1G21 - chains G and H of the 8 polymer chains in the assembly; structure by X-ray diffraction, 3.00 A resolution.

== Chain G (and H) ==
Name: Nitrogenase iron protein
Source organism: Azotobacter vinelandii
Notes: EC 1.18.6.1; chain H of this document is another copy of the same molecule, construct and numbering; everything in this record applies to it too
UniProt: P00459 (NIFH1_AZOVI); aligned to UniProt positions 1-288 over residues 1-289 (the alignment contains insertions or deletions, so no single offset holds)
Amino-acid sequence (289 residues; each row starts with the number of its first residue; note: 1 number in that range is skipped by the numbering (no residue carries it; nothing is unmodelled there); numbering starts at 0):
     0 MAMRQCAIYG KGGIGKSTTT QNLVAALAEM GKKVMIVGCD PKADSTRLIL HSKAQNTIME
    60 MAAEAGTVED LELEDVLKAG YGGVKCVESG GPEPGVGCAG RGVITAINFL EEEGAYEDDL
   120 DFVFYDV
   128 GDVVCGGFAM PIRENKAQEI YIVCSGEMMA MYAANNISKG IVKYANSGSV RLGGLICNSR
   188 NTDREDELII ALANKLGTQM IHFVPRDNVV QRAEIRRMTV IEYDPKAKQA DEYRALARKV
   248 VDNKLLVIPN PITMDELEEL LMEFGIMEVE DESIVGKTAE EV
Not modelled in the structure: 0-1, 271-289
Ion coordination: Mg2+: Ser16 (together with ATP); 4Fe-4S cluster Fe: Cys97, Cys132 (shared with Cys97(H), Cys132(H) of chain H)
Ligand contacts:
  - ATP (adenosine-5'-triphosphate): Gly11, Gly12, Ile13, Gly14, Lys15, Ser16, Thr17, Asp39, Asp43, Asp125, Asn185, Ser186, Val211, Pro212, Arg213, Asp214, Val217, Gln218, Glu221, Gln236, Tyr240
  - 4Fe-4S cluster (SF4): Gly96, Cys97, Ala98, Gly99, Val131, Cys132

== Interface between chain G and chain H ==
Pairs across the interface (56):
  Lys10(G) - Lys41(H)
  Gly11(G) - Gly11(H)
  Gly12(G) - Lys10(H)
  Gly12(G) - Met156(H)
  Lys41(G) - Lys10(H)
  Lys41(G) - Tyr159(H)
  Lys41(G) - Ala160(H)
  Arg46(G) - Glu265(H)  salt bridge
  Lys52(G) - Thr260(H)
  Lys52(G) - Met261(H)
  Lys52(G) - Asp262(H)  salt bridge
  Pro91(G) - Val131(H)
  Pro93(G) - Val130(H)
  Pro93(G) - Asn163(H)
  Pro93(G) - Gly167(H)
  Gly94(G) - Val130(H)  hydrogen bond (backbone-backbone)
  Gly94(G) - Cys132(H)
  Gly94(G) - Gly133(H)
  Gly94(G) - Ala136(H)
  Gly94(G) - Tyr171(H)  hydrogen bond (backbone-side chain)
  Val95(G) - Cys132(H)  hydrogen bond (backbone-backbone)
  Val95(G) - Gly133(H)
  Val95(G) - Tyr171(H)
  Gly96(G) - Cys132(H)
  Gly96(G) - Gly133(H)  hydrogen bond (backbone-backbone)
  Asp129(G) - Asp129(H)
  Val130(G) - Pro93(H)
  Val130(G) - Gly94(H)  hydrogen bond (backbone-backbone)
  Cys132(G) - Gly94(H)  hydrogen bond (backbone-backbone)
  Cys132(G) - Val95(H)
  Cys132(G) - Gly96(H)
  Gly133(G) - Gly94(H)
  Gly133(G) - Val95(H)
  Gly133(G) - Gly96(H)  hydrogen bond (backbone-backbone)
  Ala136(G) - Gly94(H)
  Glu154(G) - Arg213(H)  salt bridge
  Met155(G) - Arg46(H)
  Met155(G) - Glu221(H)
  Met155(G) - Ile222(H)  hydrophobic
  Met156(G) - Gly12(H)
  Asn163(G) - Pro93(H)
  Lys166(G) - Glu92(H)  salt bridge
  Gly167(G) - Pro93(H)
  Lys170(G) - Glu92(H)  salt bridge
  Tyr171(G) - Gly94(H)  hydrogen bond (side chain-backbone)
  Arg187(G) - Glu154(H)  salt bridge
  Arg187(G) - Arg213(H)
  Glu221(G) - Met155(H)
  Ile222(G) - Met269(H)  hydrophobic
  Arg224(G) - Asp262(H)  salt bridge
  Arg224(G) - Glu265(H)  salt bridge
  Thr260(G) - Lys52(H)
  Met261(G) - Lys52(H)
  Asp262(G) - Lys52(H)  salt bridge
  Asp262(G) - Arg224(H)  salt bridge
  Glu265(G) - Ile222(H)
Interface residues without a listed pair, chain G (39 interface residues in all): Glu92, Cys97, Ala98, Val131, Tyr159, Ala160, Leu268
Interface residues without a listed pair, chain H (41 interface residues in all): Pro91, Cys97, Ala98, Ile164, Lys166, Lys170, Leu268

== Overview ==
39 residues of chain G face 41 of chain H across their interface, with 8 hydrogen bonds and 10 salt bridges.
Among the polar pairs are Arg46(G)-Glu265(H), Lys52(G)-Asp262(H) and Glu154(G)-Arg213(H). Ligands of chain G:
4Fe-4S cluster and ATP.
Both chains are Nitrogenase iron protein (Azotobacter vinelandii). Entry 1G21 (Mgatp-bound and nucleotide-free
structures of a nitrogenase protein complex between leu127del-Fe protein and the mofe protein) was determined
by X-ray diffraction together with 1G20 from the same study.
